Entry 5GAP (electron microscopy, 3.60 A resolution); this record covers chains V and J of the 12 polymer chains in the assembly.

== Chain V ==
Molecule: U4 snRNA, 5' region, nucleotides 1-67
From: Saccharomyces cerevisiae
Sequence (67 nucleotides; row label = number of the first residue in the row):
     1 AUCCUUAUGCACGGGAAAUACGCAUAUCAGUGAGGAUUCGUCCGAGAUUG
    51 UGUUUUUGCUGGUUGAA

== Chain J ==
Protein: Pre-mRNA-splicing factor 6
From: Saccharomyces cerevisiae
UniProtKB: P19735 (PRP6_YEAST); numbering as in UniProt (aligned over 1-899)
Amino-acid sequence (899 residues; row label = number of the first residue in the row):
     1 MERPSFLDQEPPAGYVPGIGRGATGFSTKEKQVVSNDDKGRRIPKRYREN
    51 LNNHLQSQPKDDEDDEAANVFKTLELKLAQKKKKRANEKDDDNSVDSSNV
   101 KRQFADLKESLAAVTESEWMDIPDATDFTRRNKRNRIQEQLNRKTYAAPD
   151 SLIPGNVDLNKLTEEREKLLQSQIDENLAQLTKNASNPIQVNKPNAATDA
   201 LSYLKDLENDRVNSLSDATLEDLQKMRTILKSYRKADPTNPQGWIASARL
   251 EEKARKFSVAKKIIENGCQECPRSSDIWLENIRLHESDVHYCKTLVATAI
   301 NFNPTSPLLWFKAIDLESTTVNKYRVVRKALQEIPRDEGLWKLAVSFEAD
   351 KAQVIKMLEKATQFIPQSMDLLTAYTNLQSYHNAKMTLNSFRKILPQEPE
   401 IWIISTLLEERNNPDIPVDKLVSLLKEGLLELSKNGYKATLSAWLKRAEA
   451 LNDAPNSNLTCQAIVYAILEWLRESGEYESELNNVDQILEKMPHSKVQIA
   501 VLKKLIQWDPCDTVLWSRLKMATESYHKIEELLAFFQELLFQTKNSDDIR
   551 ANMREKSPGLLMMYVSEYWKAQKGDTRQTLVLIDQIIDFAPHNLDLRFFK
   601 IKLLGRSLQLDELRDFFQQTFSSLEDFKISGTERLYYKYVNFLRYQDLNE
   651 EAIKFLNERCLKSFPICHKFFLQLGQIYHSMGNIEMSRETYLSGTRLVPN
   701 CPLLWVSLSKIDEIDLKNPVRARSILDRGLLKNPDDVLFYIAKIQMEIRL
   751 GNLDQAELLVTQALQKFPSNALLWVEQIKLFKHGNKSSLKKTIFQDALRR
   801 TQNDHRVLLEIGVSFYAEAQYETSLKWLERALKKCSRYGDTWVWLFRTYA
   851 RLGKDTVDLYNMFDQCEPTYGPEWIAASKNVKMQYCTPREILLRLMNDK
Disordered / not traced: 1-154, 415-419, 527-529, 544-545, 881-885, 899

== Interface between chain V and chain J ==
Residue-residue contacts - 21 pairs, chain V then chain J:
  U19(V) with Ala196(J), base contact; Ala197(J), base contact; Asp199(J), base contact; Leu201(J), phosphate contact; Tyr203(J), hydrogen bond to the base
  U38(V) with Lys791(J), base contact
  G40(V) with Ser787(J), sugar contact; Ser788(J), hydrogen bond to the sugar; Lys791(J), hydrogen bond to the base
  U41(V) with Ser788(J), hydrogen bond to the phosphate; Lys791(J), sugar contact
  C42(V) with Leu789(J), phosphate contact; Thr792(J), phosphate contact
  U49(V) with Ile189(J), phosphate contact
  G50(V) with Pro188(J), phosphate contact; Ile189(J), phosphate contact
  U51(V) with Asn192(J), base contact
  U54(V) with Asp199(J), base contact
  U55(V) with Asp199(J), phosphate contact; Ala200(J), hydrogen bond to the base; Leu201(J), sugar contact
Other interface residues (no listed pair), chain J (15 interface residues in all): Thr198

== Summary ==
The interface between chain V and chain J involves 10 residues on one side and 15 on the other; the contacts
include 5 hydrogen bonds. Among the polar pairs are U19(V)-Tyr203(J), G40(V)-Lys791(J) and U55(V)-Ala200(J).
Here chain V is U4 snRNA, 5' region, nucleotides 1-67 and chain J is Pre-mRNA-splicing factor 6, both from
Saccharomyces cerevisiae. Entry 5GAP (Body region of the U4/U6.U5 tri-snRNP) was determined by electron
microscopy, deposited together with 5GAM, 5GAN and 5GAO.
